PDB entry 7SQS | electron microscopy, 3.10 A resolution | chains A and D of the 5 polymer chains in the assembly

Chain A (and D):
Molecule: Chimallin
From: Pseudomonas phage 201phi2-1
Notes: chain D of this document is another copy of the same molecule, construct and numbering; everything in this record applies to it too
UniProt: B3FIW8 (GP105_BP201); numbering as in UniProt (aligned over 1-631)
Sequence (634 residues; numbered -2 to 631; the number before each row is that of its first residue; numbers below 1 keep their minus sign (Ser-2 is residue -2)):
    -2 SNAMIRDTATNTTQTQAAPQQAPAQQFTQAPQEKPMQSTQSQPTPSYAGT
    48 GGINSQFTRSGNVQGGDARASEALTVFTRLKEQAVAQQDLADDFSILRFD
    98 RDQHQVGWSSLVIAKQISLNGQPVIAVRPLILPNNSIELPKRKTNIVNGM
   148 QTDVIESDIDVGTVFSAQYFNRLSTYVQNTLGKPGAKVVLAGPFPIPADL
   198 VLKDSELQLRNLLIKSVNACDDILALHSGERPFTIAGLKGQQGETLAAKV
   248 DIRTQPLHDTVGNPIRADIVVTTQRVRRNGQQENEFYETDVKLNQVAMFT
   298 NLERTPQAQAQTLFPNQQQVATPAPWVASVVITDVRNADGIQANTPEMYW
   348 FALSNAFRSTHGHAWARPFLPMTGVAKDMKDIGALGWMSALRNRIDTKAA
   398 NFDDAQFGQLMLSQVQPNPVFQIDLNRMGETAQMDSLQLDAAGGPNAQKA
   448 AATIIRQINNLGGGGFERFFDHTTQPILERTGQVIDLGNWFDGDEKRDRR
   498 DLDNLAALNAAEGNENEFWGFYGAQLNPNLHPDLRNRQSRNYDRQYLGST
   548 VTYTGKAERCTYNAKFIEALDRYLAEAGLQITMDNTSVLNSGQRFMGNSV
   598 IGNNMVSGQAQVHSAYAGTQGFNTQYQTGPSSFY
Not modelled in the structure: -2 to 61, 307-318, 582-631 (chain D: -2 to 279, 286-631)
Differences from the reference sequence: expression tag (-2 to 0)
Swiss-Prot annotation at these positions:
  - region (Homotetramerization): Gln590 to Ser611, Gln622 to Tyr631

Chain A / chain D interface:
Residue-residue contacts - 8 pairs, chain A then chain D:
  Arg98(A) - Tyr284(D)
  Asp99(A) - Tyr284(D)
  Gln102(A) - Asn281(D)  hydrogen bond
  Val103(A) - Tyr284(D)
  Leu136(A) - Phe283(D)
  Ile156(A) - Phe283(D)  hydrophobic
  Gln165(A) - Glu282(D)
  Arg169(A) - Asn281(D)  hydrogen bond
Other interface residues (no listed pair), chain A (11 interface residues in all): Gly104, Pro137, Thr160

Overview:
11 residues of chain A face 4 of chain D across their interface, with 2 hydrogen bonds. Polar pairs include
Gln102(A)-Asn281(D) and Arg169(A)-Asn281(D).
Both chains are Chimallin (Pseudomonas phage 201phi2-1). Entry 7SQS (201phi2-1 Chimallin C1 localized
reconstruction) was determined by electron microscopy, deposited together with 7SQQ, 7SQR, 7SQT, 7SQU and
7SQV.
